PDB entry 1DE4 | X-ray diffraction, 2.80 A resolution | chains C and F of the 6 polymer chains in the assembly

Chain C (and F):
Name: Transferrin receptor
From: Homo sapiens
Notes: fragment: ectodomain; chain F of this document is another copy of the same molecule, construct and numbering; everything in this record applies to it too
UniProtKB: P02786 (TFR1_HUMAN); numbering as in UniProt (aligned over 121-760)
Sequence (640 residues; row label = number of the first residue in the row):
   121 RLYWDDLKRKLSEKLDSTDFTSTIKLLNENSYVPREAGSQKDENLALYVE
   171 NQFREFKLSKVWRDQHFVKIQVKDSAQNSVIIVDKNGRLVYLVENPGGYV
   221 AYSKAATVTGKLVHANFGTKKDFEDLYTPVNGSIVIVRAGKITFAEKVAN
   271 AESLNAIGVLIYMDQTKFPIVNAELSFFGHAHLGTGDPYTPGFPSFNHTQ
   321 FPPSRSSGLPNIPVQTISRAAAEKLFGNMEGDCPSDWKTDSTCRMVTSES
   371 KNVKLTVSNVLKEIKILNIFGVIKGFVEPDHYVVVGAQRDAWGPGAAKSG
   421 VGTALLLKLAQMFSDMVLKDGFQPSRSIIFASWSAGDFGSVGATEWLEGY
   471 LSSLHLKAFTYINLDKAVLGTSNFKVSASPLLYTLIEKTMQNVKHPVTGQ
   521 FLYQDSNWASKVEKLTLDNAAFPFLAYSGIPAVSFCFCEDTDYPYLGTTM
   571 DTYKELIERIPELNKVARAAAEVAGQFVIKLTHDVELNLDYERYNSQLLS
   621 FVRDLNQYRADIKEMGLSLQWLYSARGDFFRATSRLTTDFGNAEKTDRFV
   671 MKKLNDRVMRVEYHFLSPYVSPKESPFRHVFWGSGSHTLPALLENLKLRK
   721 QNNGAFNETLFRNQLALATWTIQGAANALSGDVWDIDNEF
Disordered / not traced: 121, 757-760
Disulfides: Cys-353/Cys-363, Cys-556/Cys-558
Covalent attachments: N-acetylglucosamine (NAG) linked to Asn-317
Ion coordination: Ca2+: Thr-310, Phe-313, Glu-465, Glu-468
Curated features (UniProtKB/Swiss-Prot):
  - motif: Arg-646 to Asp-648 (Cell attachment site)
  - glycosylation (N-linked (GlcNAc...) asparagine): Asn-251, Asn-317, Asn-727

Interface between chain C and chain F:
Pairs across the interface - 117 pairs, chain C then chain F:
  Lys-180(C) / Trp-754(F)  hydrogen bond (side chain-backbone)
  Lys-180(C) / Asp-755(F)  salt bridge
  Trp-182(C) / Trp-754(F)  hydrophobic
  Gly-312(C) / Tyr-689(F)
  Phe-313(C) / Tyr-689(F)  hydrophobic
  Phe-313(C) / Leu-737(F)  hydrophobic
  Pro-314(C) / Trp-740(F)
  Phe-316(C) / Trp-740(F)  hydrophobic
  Asn-317(C) / Trp-641(F)
  His-318(C) / Trp-641(F)
  His-318(C) / Thr-739(F)
  His-318(C) / Trp-740(F)
  His-318(C) / Gln-743(F)
  Thr-319(C) / Ala-736(F)
  Gln-320(C) / Leu-637(F)
  Gln-320(C) / Ser-638(F)  hydrogen bond (side chain-backbone)
  Gln-320(C) / Trp-641(F)
  Gln-320(C) / Leu-735(F)
  Pro-322(C) / Arg-732(F)
  Pro-322(C) / Asn-733(F)
  Pro-322(C) / Ala-736(F)  hydrophobic
  Pro-323(C) / Thr-729(F)
  Pro-323(C) / Arg-732(F)
  Pro-323(C) / Asn-733(F)  hydrogen bond (backbone-side chain)
  Ser-324(C) / Asn-733(F)
  Val-392(C) / Trp-754(F)  hydrophobic
  Lys-394(C) / Trp-754(F)
  Lys-394(C) / Asp-755(F)  salt bridge
  Val-397(C) / Phe-669(F)
  Pro-399(C) / Lys-673(F)
  Pro-399(C) / Trp-754(F)
  Asp-400(C) / Lys-673(F)  salt bridge
  Asp-400(C) / Asp-752(F)
  Tyr-402(C) / Val-753(F)
  Tyr-402(C) / Trp-754(F)  hydrophobic
  Ser-447(C) / Trp-754(F)
  Ile-449(C) / Trp-754(F)  hydrophobic
  Gly-469(C) / Trp-740(F)  hydrogen bond (backbone-side chain)
  Leu-471(C) / Pro-688(F)  hydrophobic
  Ser-472(C) / Arg-680(F)
  Ser-472(C) / His-684(F)
  Ser-472(C) / Gly-744(F)  hydrogen bond (side chain-backbone)
  Ser-472(C) / Ala-748(F)
  Ser-473(C) / Asn-747(F)
  Ser-473(C) / Ala-748(F)
  Ser-473(C) / Val-753(F)
  Leu-474(C) / Val-753(F)  hydrophobic
  His-475(C) / His-475(F)  hydrogen bond
  His-475(C) / Arg-680(F)  hydrogen bond (backbone-side chain)
  His-475(C) / Tyr-683(F)
  Leu-476(C) / Arg-680(F)
  Lys-477(C) / Arg-680(F)
  Leu-637(C) / Gln-320(F)
  Ser-638(C) / Gln-320(F)  hydrogen bond (backbone-side chain)
  Trp-641(C) / Asn-317(F)
  Trp-641(C) / His-318(F)
  Trp-641(C) / Gln-320(F)
  Asp-667(C) / Arg-668(F)  salt bridge
  Arg-668(C) / Asp-667(F)  salt bridge
  Arg-668(C) / Phe-669(F)
  Phe-669(C) / Val-397(F)
  Phe-669(C) / Arg-668(F)
  Lys-673(C) / Asp-400(F)  salt bridge
  Arg-680(C) / Ser-472(F)
  Arg-680(C) / His-475(F)  hydrogen bond (side chain-backbone)
  Arg-680(C) / Leu-476(F)
  Arg-680(C) / Lys-477(F)
  Tyr-683(C) / His-475(F)
  Tyr-683(C) / Tyr-683(F)
  His-684(C) / Ser-472(F)
  Pro-688(C) / Leu-471(F)  hydrophobic
  Pro-688(C) / Pro-692(F)
  Tyr-689(C) / Gly-312(F)
  Tyr-689(C) / Ser-691(F)  hydrogen bond (backbone-side chain)
  Tyr-689(C) / Lys-693(F)
  Val-690(C) / Ser-691(F)
  Val-690(C) / Pro-692(F)
  Ser-691(C) / Tyr-689(F)  hydrogen bond (side chain-backbone)
  Ser-691(C) / Ser-691(F)
  Pro-692(C) / Pro-688(F)
  Pro-692(C) / Val-690(F)
  Lys-693(C) / Tyr-689(F)
  Lys-693(C) / Asn-733(F)  hydrogen bond
  Thr-729(C) / Pro-323(F)
  Arg-732(C) / Pro-322(F)
  Arg-732(C) / Pro-323(F)
  Asn-733(C) / Pro-322(F)
  Asn-733(C) / Pro-323(F)  hydrogen bond (side chain-backbone)
  Asn-733(C) / Ser-324(F)
  Asn-733(C) / Lys-693(F)  hydrogen bond
  Leu-735(C) / Gln-320(F)
  Ala-736(C) / Thr-319(F)
  Ala-736(C) / Pro-322(F)  hydrophobic
  Thr-739(C) / His-318(F)
  Trp-740(C) / Pro-314(F)
  Trp-740(C) / Phe-316(F)  hydrophobic
  Trp-740(C) / His-318(F)
  Trp-740(C) / Gly-469(F)  hydrogen bond (side chain-backbone)
  Gln-743(C) / His-318(F)
  Gly-744(C) / Ser-472(F)  hydrogen bond (backbone-side chain)
  Asn-747(C) / Ser-473(F)
  Ala-748(C) / Ser-472(F)
  Ala-748(C) / Ser-473(F)
  Asp-752(C) / Asp-400(F)
  Val-753(C) / Tyr-402(F)
  Val-753(C) / Tyr-470(F)  hydrophobic
  Val-753(C) / Ser-473(F)
  Val-753(C) / Leu-474(F)  hydrophobic
  Trp-754(C) / Lys-180(F)  hydrogen bond (backbone-side chain)
  Trp-754(C) / Trp-182(F)  hydrophobic
  Trp-754(C) / Val-392(F)  hydrophobic
  Trp-754(C) / Lys-394(F)
  Trp-754(C) / Pro-399(F)
  Trp-754(C) / Tyr-402(F)  hydrophobic
  Trp-754(C) / Ser-447(F)
  Trp-754(C) / Ile-449(F)  hydrophobic
  Asp-755(C) / Lys-180(F)  salt bridge
Other interface residues (no listed pair), chain C (66 interface residues in all): Glu-398, Glu-468, Tyr-470, Lys-672, Leu-737, Ile-756
Other interface residues (no listed pair), chain F (67 interface residues in all): Phe-313, Glu-398, Glu-468, Ser-644, Lys-672, Ile-756

Overview:
66 residues of chain C face 67 of chain F across their interface; the contacts include 17 hydrogen bonds and 7
salt bridges. Polar contacts include Lys-180(C)/Asp-755(F), Lys-394(C)/Asp-755(F) and Asp-400(C)/Lys-673(F).
Covalently linked N-acetylglucosamine: at Asn-317(C). Thr-310(C), Phe-313(C), Glu-465(C) and Glu-468(C)
coordinate Ca2+.
Both chains are Transferrin receptor (Homo sapiens). Entry 1DE4 (Hemochromatosis protein hfe complexed with
transferrin receptor) was determined by X-ray diffraction.
